Entry 1UDO (X-ray diffraction, 2.30 A resolution); this record covers chain A.

# Chain A
Molecule: Ribonuclease PH
Source organism: Aquifex aeolicus
Notes: EC 2.7.7.56
UniProt: O67069 (RNPH_AQUAE); numbering as in UniProt (aligned over 1-255)
Amino-acid sequence (255 residues; each row starts with the number of its first residue):
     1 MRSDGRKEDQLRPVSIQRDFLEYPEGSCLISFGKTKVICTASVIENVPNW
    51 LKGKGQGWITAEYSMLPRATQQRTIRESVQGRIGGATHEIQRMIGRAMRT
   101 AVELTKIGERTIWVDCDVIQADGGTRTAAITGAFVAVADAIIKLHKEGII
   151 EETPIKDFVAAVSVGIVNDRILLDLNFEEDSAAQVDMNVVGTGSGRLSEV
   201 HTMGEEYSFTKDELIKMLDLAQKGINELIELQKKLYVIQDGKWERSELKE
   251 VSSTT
Disordered / not traced: 1
Sequence notes: engineered mutation Ala86 (Arg in O67069)
UniProt features mapped onto this chain:
  - binding site (phosphate): Gly124 to Arg126
  - mutagenesis: Thr125 (T125A: Poor processing of pre-tRNA-CCA-N(8), removes a few nucleotides, binds tRNA better than wild-type), Arg126 (R126A: Decreased processing of pre-tRNA-CCA-N(8), removes perhaps 4/8 nucleotides, binds tRNA slightly less well than wild-type)

# Summary
UniProt lists 3 phosphate-binding residues and 2 mutagenesis sites.
Chain A is Ribonuclease PH (Aquifex aeolicus); the structure, Crystal structure of the tRNA processing enzyme
RNase PH R86A mutant from Aquifex aeolicus, was determined by X-ray diffraction, deposited together with 1UDN
and 1UDQ.
